8Q1I - chains B and U of the 4 polymer chains in the assembly; structure by electron microscopy, 3.53 A resolution.

Chain B:
Protein: Tail sheath protein
From: Staphylococcus phage 812
UniProt: A0A0U1WZ79 (A0A0U1WZ79_9CAUD); numbering as in UniProt (aligned over 1-587)
Chain sequence (587 residues; numbered 1 to 587; the number before each row is that of its first residue):
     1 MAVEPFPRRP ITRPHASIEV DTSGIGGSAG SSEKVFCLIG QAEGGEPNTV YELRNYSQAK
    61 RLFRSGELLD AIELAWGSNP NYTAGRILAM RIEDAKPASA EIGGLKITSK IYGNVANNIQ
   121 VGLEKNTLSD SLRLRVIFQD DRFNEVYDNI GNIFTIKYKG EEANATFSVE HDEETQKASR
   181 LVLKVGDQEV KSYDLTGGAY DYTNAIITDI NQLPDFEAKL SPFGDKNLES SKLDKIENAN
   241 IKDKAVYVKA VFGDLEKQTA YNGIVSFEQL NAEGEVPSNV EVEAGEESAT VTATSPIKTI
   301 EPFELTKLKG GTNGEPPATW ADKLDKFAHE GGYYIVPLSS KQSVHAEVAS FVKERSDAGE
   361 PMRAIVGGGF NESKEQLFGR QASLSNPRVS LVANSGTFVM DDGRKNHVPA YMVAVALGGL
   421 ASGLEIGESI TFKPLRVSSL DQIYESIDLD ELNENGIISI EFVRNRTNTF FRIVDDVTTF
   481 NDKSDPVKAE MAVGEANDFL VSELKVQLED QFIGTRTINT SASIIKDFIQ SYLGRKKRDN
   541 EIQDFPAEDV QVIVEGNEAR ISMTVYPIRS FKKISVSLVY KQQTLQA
Unresolved in the structure: 1, 94-317, 504-509, 541-544
Reported in the primary citation:
  - conformationally variable residues: Glu490 to Ile513

Chain U:
Protein: Tail terminator protein
From: Staphylococcus phage 812
UniProt: A1YTN9 (A1YTN9_9CAUD); numbering as in UniProt (aligned over 1-278)
Chain sequence (278 residues; each row starts with the number of its first residue):
     1 MAITSVDSYL LSEIKPRLNT VLENCYIIDE VLKDFDYQTR ESFKEAFCGK NAQHEVTVGF
    61 NFPKFKNNYE AHYLIQLGQG QETKNSLGSI QSSYFEATGD TLVESSTAIR EDDKLVFTVS
   121 KPIGELIKVE DIEFAKYDNL QVEGNKVSFK YQTNEDYENY NANIIFTEKK NDSKGLVKGF
   181 TVEEQVTVVG LSFNVDVARC LDAVLKMILI SMRDSIEEQQ TFQLQNLSFG DIAPIIEDGD
   241 SMIFGRPTII KYTSSLDLDY TITQDINKLT FKERKDWK
Unresolved in the structure: 1

Interface between chain B and chain U:
Contacting residue pairs (22; chain B residue first):
  Ser521(B) - Asp131(U)
  Ala522(B) - Asp131(U)  hydrogen bond (backbone-side chain)
  Ala522(B) - Glu133(U)
  Ser523(B) - Glu133(U)  hydrogen bond
  Lys526(B) - Glu133(U)
  Lys526(B) - Phe134(U)  hydrogen bond (side chain-backbone)
  Glu548(B) - Ala135(U)
  Glu548(B) - Lys136(U)  hydrogen bond (backbone-backbone)
  Gln551(B) - Glu133(U)
  Gln551(B) - Asp138(U)  hydrogen bond
  Val552(B) - Asp131(U)
  Val552(B) - Ile132(U)
  Val552(B) - Glu133(U)  hydrogen bond (backbone-backbone)
  Ile553(B) - Asp131(U)
  Ile553(B) - Ile132(U)  hydrophobic
  Ile553(B) - Tyr157(U)  hydrophobic
  Val554(B) - Asp131(U)  hydrogen bond (backbone-backbone)
  Val554(B) - Tyr160(U)  hydrogen bond (backbone-side chain)
  Glu555(B) - Tyr157(U)
  Glu555(B) - Tyr160(U)
  Arg560(B) - Asp156(U)  salt bridge
  Arg560(B) - Tyr157(U)  hydrogen bond
Interface residues without a listed pair, chain B (14 interface residues in all): Asp549, Val550, Thr564
Interface residues without a listed pair, chain U (13 interface residues in all): Tyr137, Phe149, Asn154

Summary:
14 residues of chain B and 13 residues of chain U are in contact; the contacts include 9 hydrogen bonds and 1
salt bridge. Polar contacts include Arg560(B)-Asp156(U), Ala522(B)-Asp131(U) and Ser523(B)-Glu133(U). The
paper reports conformational variability at Glu490(B).
Chain B is Tail sheath protein and chain U is Tail terminator protein, both from Staphylococcus phage 812; the
structure, Neck-tail junction of phage 812 after tail contraction (C6), was determined by electron microscopy,
deposited together with 8Q01, 8Q7D, 8QEK, 8QEM, 8QJE, 8QKH, 8R5G and 8R69.
